PDB entry 7EWL | electron microscopy, 3.52 A resolution | chains A and B

== Chain A (and B) ==
Protein: Probable G-protein coupled receptor 158
Source organism: Homo sapiens
Notes: chain B of this document is another copy of the same molecule, construct and numbering; everything in this record applies to it too
UniProt: Q5T848 (GP158_HUMAN); numbering as in UniProt (aligned over 24-710)
Sequence (687 residues; row label = number of the first residue in the row):
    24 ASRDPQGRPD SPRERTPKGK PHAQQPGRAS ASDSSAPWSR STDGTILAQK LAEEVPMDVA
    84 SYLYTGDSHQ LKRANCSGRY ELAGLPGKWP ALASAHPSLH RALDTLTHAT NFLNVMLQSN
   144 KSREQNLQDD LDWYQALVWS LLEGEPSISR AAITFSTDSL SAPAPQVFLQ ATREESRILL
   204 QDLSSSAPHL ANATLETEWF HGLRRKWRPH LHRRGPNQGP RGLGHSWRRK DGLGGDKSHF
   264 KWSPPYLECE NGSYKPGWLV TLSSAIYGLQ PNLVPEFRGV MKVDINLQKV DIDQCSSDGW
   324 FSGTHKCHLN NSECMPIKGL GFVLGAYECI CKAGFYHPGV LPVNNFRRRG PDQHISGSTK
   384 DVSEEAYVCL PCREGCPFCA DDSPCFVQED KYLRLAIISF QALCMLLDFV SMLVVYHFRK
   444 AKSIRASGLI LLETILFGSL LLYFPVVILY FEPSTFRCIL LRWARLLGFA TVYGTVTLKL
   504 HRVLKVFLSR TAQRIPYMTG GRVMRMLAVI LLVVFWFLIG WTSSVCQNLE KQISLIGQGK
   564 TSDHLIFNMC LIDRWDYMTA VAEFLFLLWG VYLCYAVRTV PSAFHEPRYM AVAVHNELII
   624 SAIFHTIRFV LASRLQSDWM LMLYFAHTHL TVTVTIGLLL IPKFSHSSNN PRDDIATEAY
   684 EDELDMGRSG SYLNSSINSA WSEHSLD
Not modelled in the structure: 24-70, 181-188, 221-261, 291-298, 361-389, 512-524, 669-710 (chain B: 24-71, 181-188, 206-210, 221-261, 291-298, 362-388, 512-524, 669-710)
Disulfides: C318-C337, C330-C352, C354-C392, C395-C402, C399-C408, C481-C573
UniProt features mapped onto this chain:
  - binding site (glycine): S172, R173, E271, D307
  - modified residue (Phosphoserine): S694, S705, S708
  - glycosylation (N-linked (GlcNAc...) asparagine): N98, N143, N215, N274, N333
  - mutagenesis: F135 (F135A: Does not affect ability to regulate cAMP levels; when associated with A-540 and A-578), R173 (R173A: Nearly abolished glycine-binding and ability to inhibit the GTPase activator activity of RGS7), S266 (S266A: Nearly abolished ability to inhibit the GTPase activator activity of RGS7 without affecting glycine-binding), Y269 (Y269A: Nearly abolished glycine-binding and ability to inhibit the GTPase activator activity of RGS7), E271 (E271A: Nearly abolished glycine-binding and ability to inhibit the GTPase activator activity of RGS7), K502 (K502E: Does not affect G protein alpha subunit activation), R505 (R505E: Does not affect G protein alpha subunit activation), F540 (F540A: Does not affect ability to regulate cAMP levels; when associated with A-135 and A-578), W578 (W578A: Does not affect ability to regulate cAMP levels; when associated with A-135 and A-540), E609 (E609H: Induces an increase of cAMP levels)
Reported in the primary citation:
  - self-association interface (contacts with another copy of this molecule); pairs are residue here / residue on that copy: F135-W156 (hydrophobic contact), F135, M139, W156, L160, F540, W578, M581
  - contacts within the chain: S450-K502, R485-D579, R488-E586 (salt bridge), K502-E609 (salt bridge), F540-W578 (hydrophobic contact), D579-R631, E609-K666 (salt bridge), E586-H628 (salt bridge)
  - mutagenesis - E609H: increased signaling

== How chain A and chain B interact ==
Contacting residue pairs (44; chain A residue first):
  D127(A) with D127(B)
  T128(A) with H131(B), hydrogen bond
  H131(A) with T128(B); H131(B)
  N134(A) with S163(B), hydrogen bond (backbone-side chain)
  F135(A) with F135(B), hydrophobic; W156(B), hydrophobic; S163(B), hydrogen bond (backbone-side chain)
  V138(A) with A159(B); S163(B)
  M139(A) with W156(B); A159(B), hydrophobic
  D155(A) with K144(B)
  W156(A) with F135(B), hydrophobic; M139(B), hydrophobic; W156(B)
  Y157(A) with W156(B), hydrophobic
  A159(A) with M139(B), hydrophobic
  S163(A) with F135(B)
  W539(A) with F540(B), hydrophobic; M581(B), hydrogen bond (side chain-backbone); T582(B); A585(B)
  I542(A) with M581(B), hydrophobic
  G543(A) with W578(B)
  W544(A) with W578(B)
  S546(A) with R577(B)
  S547(A) with W578(B)
  Q550(A) with R577(B)
  L552(A) with L552(B), hydrophobic
  I556(A) with I556(B), hydrophobic
  D576(A) with Q550(B); N551(B), hydrogen bond
  R577(A) with S546(B); Q550(B)
  W578(A) with G543(B); W544(B); S547(B); W578(B), hydrophobic
  M581(A) with W539(B), hydrogen bond (backbone-side chain); I542(B), hydrophobic; G543(B)
  T582(A) with W539(B)
  A585(A) with W539(B)
Interface residues without a listed pair, chain A (30 interface residues in all): L160, W162, F540
Interface residues without a listed pair, chain B (34 interface residues in all): N134, V138, N143, D153, D155, Y157, L160, W162, G167

== Summary ==
30 residues of chain A face 34 of chain B across their interface, with 6 hydrogen bonds. Among the polar pairs
are T128(A)-H131(B), N134(A)-S163(B) and F135(A)-S163(B). The paper reports that E609H of chain A increases
signaling; a self-association interface involving F135(A), M139(A) and W156(A) among others.
Both chains are Probable G-protein coupled receptor 158 (Homo sapiens). Entry 7EWL (cryo-EM structure of apo
GPR158) was determined by electron microscopy together with 7EWP and 7EWR from the same study.
